PDB entry 9BP5 | electron microscopy, 2.70 A resolution | chains A and G of the 12 polymer chains in the assembly

== Chain A (and G) ==
Molecule: Molybdopterin oxidoreductase
From: Caldicellulosiruptor saccharolyticus
Notes: chain G of this document is another copy of the same molecule, construct and numbering; everything in this record applies to it too
Reference sequence: A4XH60 (A4XH60_CALS8); numbering as in UniProt (aligned over 1-1178)
Amino-acid sequence (1178 residues; each row starts with the number of its first residue):
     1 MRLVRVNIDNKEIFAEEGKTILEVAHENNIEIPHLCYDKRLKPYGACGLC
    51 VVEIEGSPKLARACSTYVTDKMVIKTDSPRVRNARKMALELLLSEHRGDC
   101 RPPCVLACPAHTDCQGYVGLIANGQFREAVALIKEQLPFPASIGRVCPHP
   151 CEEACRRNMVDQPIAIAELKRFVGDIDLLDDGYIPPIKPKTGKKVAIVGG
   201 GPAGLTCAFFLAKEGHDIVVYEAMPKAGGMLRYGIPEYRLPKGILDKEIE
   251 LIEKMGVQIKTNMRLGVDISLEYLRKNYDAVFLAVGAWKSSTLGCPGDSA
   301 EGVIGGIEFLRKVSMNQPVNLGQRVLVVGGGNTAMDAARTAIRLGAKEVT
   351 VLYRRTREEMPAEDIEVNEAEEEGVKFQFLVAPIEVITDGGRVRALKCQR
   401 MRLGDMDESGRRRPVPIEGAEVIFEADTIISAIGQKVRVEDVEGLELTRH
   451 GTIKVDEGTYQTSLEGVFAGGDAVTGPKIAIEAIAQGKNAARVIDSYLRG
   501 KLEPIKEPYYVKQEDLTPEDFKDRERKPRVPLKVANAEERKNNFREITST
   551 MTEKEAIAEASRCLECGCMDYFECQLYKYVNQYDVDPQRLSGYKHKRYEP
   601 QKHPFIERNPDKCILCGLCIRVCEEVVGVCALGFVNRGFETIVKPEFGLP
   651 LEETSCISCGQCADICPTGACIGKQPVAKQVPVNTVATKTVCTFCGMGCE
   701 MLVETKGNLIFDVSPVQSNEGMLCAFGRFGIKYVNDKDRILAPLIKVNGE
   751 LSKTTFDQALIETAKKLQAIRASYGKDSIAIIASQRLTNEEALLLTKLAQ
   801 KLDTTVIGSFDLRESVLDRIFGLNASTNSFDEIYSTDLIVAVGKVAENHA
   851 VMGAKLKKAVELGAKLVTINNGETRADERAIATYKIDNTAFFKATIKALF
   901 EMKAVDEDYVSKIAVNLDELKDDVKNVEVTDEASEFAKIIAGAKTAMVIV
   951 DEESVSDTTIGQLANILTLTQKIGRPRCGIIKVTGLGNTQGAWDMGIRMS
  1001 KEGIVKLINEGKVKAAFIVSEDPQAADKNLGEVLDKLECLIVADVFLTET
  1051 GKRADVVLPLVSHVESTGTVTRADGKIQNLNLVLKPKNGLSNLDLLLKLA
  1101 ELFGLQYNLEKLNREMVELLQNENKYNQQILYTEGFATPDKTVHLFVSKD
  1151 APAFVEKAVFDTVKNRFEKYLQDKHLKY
Ion coordination: 2Fe-2S cluster Fe: Cys36, Cys47, Cys50, Cys64; 4Fe-4S cluster Fe site 1: His96, Cys100, Cys568, Cys574; 4Fe-4S cluster Fe site 2: Cys104, Cys155, Cys563, Cys566; 4Fe-4S cluster Fe site 3: Cys108, Cys147, Cys151, Lys170; 4Fe-4S cluster Fe site 4: Cys613, Cys616, Cys619, Cys666; 4Fe-4S cluster Fe site 5: Cys623, Cys656, Cys659, Cys662; 4Fe-4S cluster Fe site 6: Cys692, Cys695, Cys699, Cys724
Small-molecule neighbours:
  - FAD (flavin-adenine dinucleotide): Val146, Cys147, Pro148, Val198, Gly199, Gly200, Gly201, Pro202, Ala203, Gly204, Tyr221, Glu222, Ala223, Met224, Gly228, Gly229, Met230, Leu231, Gly234, Ile235, Arg239, Met263, Arg264, Leu265, Ala284, Val285, Gly286, Ala287, Trp288, Ile307, Leu310, Asn332, Thr333, Asp336, Gln435, Arg438, Asp441, Gly471, Asp472, Ala473, Lys478, Ile479, Ala480, Ala483
  - 2Fe-2S cluster (FES): His34, Leu35, Cys36, Tyr37, Gly45, Ala46, Cys47, Gly48, Leu49, Cys50, Arg62, Cys64
  - 4Fe-4S cluster (SF4), molecule 1: His96, Gly98, Asp99, Cys100, Val511, Cys568, Asp570, Tyr571, Cys574, Leu576, Tyr577, Lys612, Thr668, Gly669
  - 4Fe-4S cluster (SF4), molecule 2: Pro102, Pro103, Cys104, Gln115, Cys155, Arg156, Arg157, Ile164, Ile166, Cys563, Leu564, Glu565, Cys566
  - 4Fe-4S cluster (SF4), molecule 3: Cys108, Pro109, Thr112, Cys114, Tyr117, Leu137, Ile143, Cys147, His149, Pro150, Cys151, Ile166, Ala167, Lys170, Ile481
  - 4Fe-4S cluster (SF4), molecule 4: Ile606, Cys623, Val627, Val629, Ala631, Leu632, Leu651, Cys656, Ile657, Ser658, Cys659, Gly660, Gln661, Cys662
  - 4Fe-4S cluster (SF4), molecule 5: Cys613, Ile614, Leu615, Cys616, Gly617, Leu618, Cys619, Val643, Ile665, Cys666, Pro667, Thr668, Ala670, Cys671
  - 4Fe-4S cluster (SF4), molecule 6: Cys692, Phe694, Cys695, Met697, Gly698, Cys699, Leu723, Cys724, Phe726, Gly727, His849, Ala850, Val851
Reported in the primary citation:
  - 4Fe-4S cluster coordination: Cys108, Cys147, Cys151, Lys170

== Interface between chain A and chain G ==
Residue-residue contacts - 59 pairs, chain A then chain G:
  Lys312(A) with Gln768(G)
  Val313(A) with Lys765(G), hydrogen bond (backbone-side chain); Gln768(G)
  Asn316(A) with Ala764(G); Lys765(G); Gln768(G), hydrogen bond; Leu1102(G), hydrogen bond (side chain-backbone); Phe1103(G)
  Gln317(A) with Gln768(G)
  Pro318(A) with Arg771(G); Lys801(G)
  Val319(A) with Arg771(G); Ala772(G)
  Asn320(A) with Arg771(G), hydrogen bond
  Leu321(A) with Ala772(G); Ser773(G)
  Gln323(A) with Ser773(G)
  Arg343(A) with Ala769(G)
  Leu344(A) with Ala769(G); Ser773(G)
  Glu539(A) with Lys746(G); Val747(G); Asn748(G), hydrogen bond (side chain-backbone)
  Asn542(A) with Lys766(G)
  Phe544(A) with Lys765(G)
  Arg545(A) with Ile745(G); Lys746(G), hydrogen bond (side chain-backbone); Val747(G); Gln758(G); Glu762(G), salt bridge
  Ile745(A) with Arg545(G)
  Lys746(A) with Glu539(G); Arg545(G), hydrogen bond (backbone-side chain)
  Val747(A) with Glu539(G); Arg545(G)
  Asn748(A) with Glu539(G), hydrogen bond (backbone-side chain)
  Gln758(A) with Arg545(G)
  Glu762(A) with Arg545(G), salt bridge
  Ala764(A) with Asn316(G)
  Lys765(A) with Val313(G), hydrogen bond (side chain-backbone); Asn316(G); Phe544(G)
  Lys766(A) with Asn542(G)
  Gln768(A) with Lys312(G); Val313(G); Asn316(G); Gln317(G), hydrogen bond (side chain-backbone)
  Ala769(A) with Arg343(G); Leu344(G)
  Arg771(A) with Pro318(G); Val319(G); Asn320(G)
  Ala772(A) with Val319(G); Leu321(G)
  Ser773(A) with Leu321(G); Gln323(G); Leu344(G)
  Leu1102(A) with Asn316(G), hydrogen bond (backbone-side chain)
  Phe1103(A) with Asn316(G)
Other interface residues (no listed pair), chain A (40 interface residues in all): Glu237, Ser314, Met315, Gly345, Asn543, Gly749, Ile761, Lys801, Asp803
Other interface residues (no listed pair), chain G (41 interface residues in all): Glu237, Ser314, Met315, Gly322, Gly345, Asn543, Gly749, Ile761, Asp803

== In short ==
The interface between chain A and chain G involves 40 residues on one side and 41 on the other; the contacts
include 11 hydrogen bonds and 2 salt bridges. Polar pairs include Arg545(A)-Glu762(G), Val313(A)-Lys765(G) and
Asn316(A)-Gln768(G). The paper reports 4Fe-4S cluster coordination by Cys108(A), Cys147(A) and Cys151(A) among
others.
Chain A and chain G are both Molybdopterin oxidoreductase (Caldicellulosiruptor saccharolyticus); the
structure, Structure of electron bifurcating Nfn-ABC holoenzyme from Caldicellulosiruptor saccharolyticus, was
determined by electron microscopy together with 9BOV from the same study.
